PDB entry 3VEB | X-ray diffraction, 2.80 A resolution | chains M and A of the 4 polymer chains in the assembly

Chain M:
Molecule: 16-nt DNA strand
Sequence (16 nucleotides; each row starts with the number of its first residue):
     1 ACGTGACAAT GTCACG

Chain A:
Molecule: Macrodomain Ter protein
Source organism: Yersinia pestis
UniProtKB: Q8ZG78 (MATP_YERPE); residues 14-164 here correspond to UniProt positions 1-151 (UniProt number = residue number - 13)
Sequence (151 residues; numbered 14 to 164; the number before each row is that of its first residue):
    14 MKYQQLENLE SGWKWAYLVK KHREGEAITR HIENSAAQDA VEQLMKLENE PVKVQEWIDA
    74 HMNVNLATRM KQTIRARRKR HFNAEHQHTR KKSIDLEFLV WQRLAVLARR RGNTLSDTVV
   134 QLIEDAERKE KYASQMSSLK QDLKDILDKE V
Not modelled in the structure: 14, 161-164

Interface between chain M and chain A:
Pairs across the interface - 23 pairs, chain M then chain A:
  DA1(M) with Lys84(A), sugar contact
  DC2(M) with Gln18(A), phosphate contact; Lys84(A), salt bridge to the phosphate; Arg88(A), sugar contact; Arg91(A), phosphate contact
  DG3(M) with Lys15(A), phosphate contact; Tyr16(A), phosphate contact; Arg88(A), hydrogen bond to the base; Arg91(A), salt bridge to the phosphate; Lys92(A), sugar contact
  DT4(M) with Lys15(A), phosphate contact; Tyr16(A), hydrogen bond to the phosphate; Arg88(A), base contact; Lys92(A), salt bridge to the phosphate
  DG5(M) with Lys104(A), salt bridge to the phosphate; Thr127(A), phosphate contact
  DA6(M) with Arg93(A), base contact; Arg122(A), phosphate contact; Thr127(A), phosphate contact; Leu128(A), hydrogen bond to the phosphate
  DC7(M) with Trp114(A), hydrogen bond to the phosphate; Arg122(A), salt bridge to the phosphate; Leu128(A), phosphate contact
Interface residues without a listed pair, chain A (14 interface residues in all): Ala89

Overview:
7 residues of chain M and 14 residues of chain A are in contact; the contacts include 4 hydrogen bonds and 5
salt bridges. Among the polar pairs are DG3(M)-Arg88(A), DT4(M)-Tyr16(A) and DA6(M)-Leu128(A).
Here chain M is a 16-nt DNA strand and chain A is Macrodomain Ter protein (Yersinia pestis). Entry 3VEB
(Crystal Structure of Matp-matS) was determined by X-ray diffraction, deposited together with 3VEA and 4D8J.
